7Y3W - chains A and B; structure by X-ray diffraction, 1.90 A resolution.

Chain A (and B):
Name: questin oxidase
Organism: Cercospora sojina
Notes: chain B of this document is another copy of the same molecule, construct and numbering; everything in this record applies to it too
Chain sequence (444 residues; each row starts with the number of its first residue):
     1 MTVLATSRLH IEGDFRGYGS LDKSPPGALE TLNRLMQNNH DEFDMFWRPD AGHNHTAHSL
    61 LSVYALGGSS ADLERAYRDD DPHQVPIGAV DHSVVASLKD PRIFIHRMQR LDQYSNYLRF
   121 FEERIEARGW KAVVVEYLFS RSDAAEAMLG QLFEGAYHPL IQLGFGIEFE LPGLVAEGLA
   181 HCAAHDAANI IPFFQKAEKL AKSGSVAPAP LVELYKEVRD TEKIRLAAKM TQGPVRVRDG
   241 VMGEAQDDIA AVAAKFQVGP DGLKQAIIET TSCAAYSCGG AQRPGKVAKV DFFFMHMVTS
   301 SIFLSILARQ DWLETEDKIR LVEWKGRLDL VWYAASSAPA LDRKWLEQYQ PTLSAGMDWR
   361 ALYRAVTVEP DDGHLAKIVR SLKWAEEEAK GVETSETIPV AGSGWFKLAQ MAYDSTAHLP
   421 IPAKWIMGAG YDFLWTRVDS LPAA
Unresolved in the structure: 1, 442-444
Modified / non-standard residues: Mse1, Mse36, Mse45, Mse108, Mse148, Mse230, Mse242, Mse295, Mse297, Mse357, Mse411, Mse427 (selenomethionine); K377 (lysine nz-carboxylic acid; KCX)
Metal / ion sites: Fe ion: H55, H158, H296, H374, K377

Interface between chain A and chain B:
Contacting residue pairs (27; chain A residue first):
  W47(A) - T231(B)
  R48(A) - T231(B)
  P49(A) - T231(B)
  P49(A) - Q232(B)
  D50(A) - D50(B)
  D81(A) - R437(B)  salt bridge
  P82(A) - R437(B)
  Q84(A) - F433(B)
  Q84(A) - R437(B)  hydrogen bond (backbone-side chain)
  V85(A) - Mse230(B)  hydrophobic
  V85(A) - T231(B)
  P86(A) - F433(B)  hydrophobic
  Mse230(A) - V85(B)  hydrophobic
  T231(A) - F46(B)
  T231(A) - W47(B)
  T231(A) - R48(B)
  T231(A) - P49(B)
  T231(A) - V85(B)
  Q232(A) - P49(B)
  P234(A) - P49(B)
  F433(A) - Q84(B)
  F433(A) - V85(B)  hydrophobic
  F433(A) - P86(B)
  R437(A) - D81(B)  salt bridge
  R437(A) - P82(B)
  R437(A) - Q84(B)  hydrogen bond (side chain-backbone)
  R437(A) - V85(B)
Also at the interface, not in a pair above, chain A (18 interface residues in all): F46, G233, V235
Also at the interface, not in a pair above, chain B (18 interface residues in all): G233, P234, V235

In short:
The chain A/chain B interface involves 18 residues from each chain; the contacts include 2 hydrogen bonds and
2 salt bridges. Polar pairs include D81(A)-R437(B) and Q84(A)-R437(B). H55(A), H158(A), H296(A), H374(A) and
K377(A) form the Fe ion site.
Chain A and chain B are both questin oxidase (Cercospora sojina); the structure, Crystal structure of an
questin oxidase (BTG13) from Cercospora sp. JNU001, was determined by X-ray diffraction (same publication as
7Y3X and 7Y3Y).
